6HTB - chains Q and R of the 28 polymer chains in the assembly; structure by X-ray diffraction, 2.70 A resolution.

# Chain Q
Name: Proteasome subunit alpha type-4
Organism: Saccharomyces cerevisiae (strain ATCC 204508 / S288c)
Notes: EC 3.4.25.1
UniProt: P40303 (PSA4_YEAST); residues -1 to 252 here correspond to UniProt positions 1-254 (UniProt number = residue number + 2)
Sequence (254 residues; numbered -1 to 252; the number before each row is that of its first residue; numbers below 1 keep their minus sign (Met-1 is residue -1)):
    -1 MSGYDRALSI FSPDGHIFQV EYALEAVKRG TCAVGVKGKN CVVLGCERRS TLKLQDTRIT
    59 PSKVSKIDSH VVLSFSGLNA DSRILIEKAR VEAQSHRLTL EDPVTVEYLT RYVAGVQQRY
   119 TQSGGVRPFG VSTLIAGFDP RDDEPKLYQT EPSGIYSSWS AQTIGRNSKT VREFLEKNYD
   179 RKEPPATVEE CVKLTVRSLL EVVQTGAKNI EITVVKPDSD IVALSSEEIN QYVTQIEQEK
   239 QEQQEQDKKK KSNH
Disordered / not traced: -1 to 0, 241-252
UniProt features mapped onto this chain:
  - modified residue: Thr58 (Phosphothreonine)

# Chain R
Name: Proteasome subunit alpha type-5
Organism: Saccharomyces cerevisiae (strain ATCC 204508 / S288c)
Notes: EC 3.4.25.1
UniProt: P32379 (PSA5_YEAST); residues -7 to 252 here correspond to UniProt positions 1-260 (UniProt number = residue number + 8)
Sequence (260 residues; each row starts with the number of its first residue; numbers below 1 keep their minus sign (Met-7 is residue -7)):
    -7 MFLTRSEYDR GVSTFSPEGR LFQVEYSLEA IKLGSTAIGI ATKEGVVLGV EKRATSPLLE
    53 SDSIEKIVEI DRHIGCAMSG LTADARSMIE HARTAAVTHN LYYDEDINVE SLTQSVCDLA
   113 LRFGEGASGE ERLMSRPFGV ALLIAGHDAD DGYQLFHAEP SGTFYRYNAK AIGSGSEGAQ
   173 AELLNEWHSS LTLKEAELLV LKILKQVMEE KLDENNAQLS CITKQDGFKI YDNEKTAELI
   233 KELKEKEAAE SPEEADVEMS
Disordered / not traced: -7 to 0, 118-124, 243-252

# How chain Q and chain R interact
Pairs across the interface - 64 pairs, chain Q then chain R:
  Asp3(Q) - Glu117(R)
  Arg4(Q) - Glu117(R)
  Ala5(Q) - Val4(R)  hydrophobic
  Ala5(Q) - Glu117(R)
  Ala5(Q) - Ser127(R)
  Ser7(Q) - Ser127(R)
  Ser7(Q) - Arg128(R)
  Ile8(Q) - Gln15(R)
  Phe9(Q) - Gln15(R)
  Phe9(Q) - Tyr18(R)  hydrophobic
  Phe9(Q) - Ser19(R)
  Phe9(Q) - Ala22(R)  hydrophobic
  Phe9(Q) - Leu73(R)  hydrophobic
  Phe9(Q) - Arg128(R)
  Phe9(Q) - Pro129(R)
  Phe9(Q) - Gly131(R)
  Ser10(Q) - Tyr18(R)
  Pro11(Q) - Tyr18(R)  hydrophobic
  Pro11(Q) - Glu21(R)
  Asp12(Q) - Glu21(R)
  Gly13(Q) - Tyr18(R)
  Gly13(Q) - Glu21(R)
  Gly13(Q) - Ala22(R)
  His14(Q) - Leu25(R)
  Ile15(Q) - Leu73(R)  hydrophobic
  Ile15(Q) - Arg128(R)
  Lys35(Q) - Glu52(R)  salt bridge
  Gln116(Q) - Ala75(R)
  Gln116(Q) - Asp76(R)
  Gln116(Q) - Arg128(R)
  Thr119(Q) - Arg128(R)  hydrogen bond (backbone-side chain)
  Gln120(Q) - Met126(R)
  Gln120(Q) - Ser127(R)  hydrogen bond (backbone-backbone)
  Gln120(Q) - Arg128(R)
  Gln120(Q) - Pro129(R)
  Gln120(Q) - Phe130(R)
  Ser121(Q) - Ser127(R)
  Gly122(Q) - Ser127(R)
  Ser151(Q) - Ala75(R)
  Gly152(Q) - Ala75(R)
  Ile153(Q) - Thr74(R)
  Ile153(Q) - Ala75(R)
  Ser155(Q) - Leu51(R)
  Ser155(Q) - Ser55(R)
  Ser156(Q) - Leu51(R)
  Ser156(Q) - Glu52(R)  hydrogen bond (backbone-backbone)
  Ser156(Q) - Ser55(R)  hydrogen bond (backbone-side chain)
  Trp157(Q) - Thr47(R)
  Trp157(Q) - Ser48(R)
  Trp157(Q) - Leu50(R)
  Trp157(Q) - Leu51(R)
  Trp157(Q) - Glu52(R)
  Ser158(Q) - Leu50(R)  hydrogen bond (backbone-backbone)
  Ser158(Q) - Glu52(R)
  Ala159(Q) - Leu50(R)
  Leu173(Q) - Leu50(R)  hydrophobic
  Glu174(Q) - Ser48(R)  hydrogen bond
  Glu174(Q) - Pro49(R)
  Glu174(Q) - Leu50(R)
  Tyr177(Q) - Leu50(R)  hydrophobic
  Arg179(Q) - Pro49(R)  hydrogen bond (side chain-backbone)
  Arg179(Q) - Leu50(R)
  Arg179(Q) - Leu51(R)  hydrogen bond (side chain-backbone)
  Arg179(Q) - Glu52(R)
Other interface residues (no listed pair), chain Q (32 interface residues in all): Tyr154, Arg170
Other interface residues (no listed pair), chain R (27 interface residues in all): Asp1, Glu57

# In short
32 residues of chain Q face 27 of chain R across their interface, with 8 hydrogen bonds and 1 salt bridge.
Among the polar pairs are Lys35(Q)-Glu52(R), Thr119(Q)-Arg128(R) and Ser156(Q)-Ser55(R).
Chain Q is Proteasome subunit alpha type-4 and chain R is Proteasome subunit alpha type-5, both from
Saccharomyces cerevisiae (strain ATCC 204508 / S288c); the structure, Yeast 20S proteasome with human beta2c
(S171G), was determined by X-ray diffraction, deposited together with 6HTC, 6HTD, 6HTP, 6HTR, 6HUB, 6HUC and
30 further entries.
